Entry 8A61 (electron microscopy, 5.40 A resolution (low resolution: residue-level contacts below are approximate; hydrogen-bond / salt-bridge calls are withheld)); this record covers chains K and W of the 17 polymer chains in the assembly.

Chain K:
Protein: Anaphase-promoting complex subunit CDC16
From: Saccharomyces cerevisiae
UniProtKB: P09798 (CDC16_YEAST); residues 1-840 here = UniProt positions 1-840
Chain sequence (850 residues; row label = number of the first residue in the row):
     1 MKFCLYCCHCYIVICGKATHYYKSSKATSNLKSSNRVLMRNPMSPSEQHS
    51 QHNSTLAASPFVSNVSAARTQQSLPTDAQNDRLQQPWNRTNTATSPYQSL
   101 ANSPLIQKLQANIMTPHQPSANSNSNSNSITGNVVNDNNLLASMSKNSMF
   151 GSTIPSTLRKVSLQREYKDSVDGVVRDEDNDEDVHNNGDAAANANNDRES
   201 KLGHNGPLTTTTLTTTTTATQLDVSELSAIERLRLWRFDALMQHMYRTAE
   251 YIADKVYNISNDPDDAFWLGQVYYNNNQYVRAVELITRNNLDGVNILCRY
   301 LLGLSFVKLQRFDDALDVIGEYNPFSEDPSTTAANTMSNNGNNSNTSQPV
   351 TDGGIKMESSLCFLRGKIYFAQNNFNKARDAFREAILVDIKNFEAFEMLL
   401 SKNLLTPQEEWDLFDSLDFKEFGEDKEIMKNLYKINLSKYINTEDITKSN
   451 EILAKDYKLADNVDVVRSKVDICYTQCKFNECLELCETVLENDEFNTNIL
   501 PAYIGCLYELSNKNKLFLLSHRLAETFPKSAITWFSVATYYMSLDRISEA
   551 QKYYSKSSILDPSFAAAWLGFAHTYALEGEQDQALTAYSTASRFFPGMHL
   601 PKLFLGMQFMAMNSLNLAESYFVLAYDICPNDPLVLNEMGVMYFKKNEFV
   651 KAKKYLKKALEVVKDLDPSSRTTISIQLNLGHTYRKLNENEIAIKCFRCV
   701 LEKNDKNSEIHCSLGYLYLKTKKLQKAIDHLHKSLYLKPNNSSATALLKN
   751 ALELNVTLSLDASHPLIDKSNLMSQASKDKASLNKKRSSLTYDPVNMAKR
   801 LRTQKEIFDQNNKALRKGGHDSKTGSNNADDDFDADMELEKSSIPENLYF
Not modelled in the structure: 1-228, 327-351, 759-850
Cystine bridges: Cys482-Cys506
Sequence notes: expression tag (841-850)

Chain W:
Protein: Anaphase-promoting complex subunit CDC26
From: Saccharomyces cerevisiae
UniProtKB: P14724 (CDC26_YEAST); numbering as in UniProt (aligned over 1-124)
Chain sequence (124 residues; numbered 1 to 124; the number before each row is that of its first residue):
     1 MIRRAPTTLQLSHDDVTSLIDDLNEQKLKQQLNIEKTKYFQGKNGGSLHS
    51 NTDFQDTSQNIEDNNNDNDNDIDEDDDMSSYNDKAASVAHTRVLNSLHLS
   101 TDSNTAHETSNANDNHNPFYIREE
Not modelled in the structure: 31-124

How chain K and chain W interact:
Contacting residue pairs (63; chain K residue first):
  Tyr474(K) - Met1(W)
  Tyr474(K) - Arg3(W)
  Cys477(K) - Arg3(W)
  Gly505(K) - Met1(W)
  Phe535(K) - Ile2(W)
  Thr539(K) - Ile2(W)
  Tyr554(K) - Ile2(W)
  Leu569(K) - Met1(W)
  His573(K) - Ile2(W)
  His573(K) - Arg4(W)
  Ala576(K) - Arg4(W)
  Leu577(K) - Arg4(W)
  Leu600(K) - Met1(W)
  Phe604(K) - Met1(W)
  Phe604(K) - Ile2(W)
  Phe604(K) - Arg3(W)
  Phe604(K) - Arg4(W)
  Met607(K) - Arg4(W)
  Met610(K) - Thr7(W)
  Leu634(K) - Arg3(W)
  Leu634(K) - Arg4(W)
  Asn637(K) - Pro6(W)
  Asn637(K) - Thr7(W)
  Glu638(K) - Pro6(W)
  Glu638(K) - Thr7(W)
  Val641(K) - Thr7(W)
  Phe644(K) - Leu9(W)
  Arg671(K) - Ala5(W)
  Arg671(K) - Pro6(W)
  Ser675(K) - Pro6(W)
  Ser675(K) - Thr8(W)
  Leu678(K) - Thr8(W)
  Asn679(K) - Thr7(W)
  Asn679(K) - Thr8(W)
  Asn679(K) - Leu9(W)
  His682(K) - Leu9(W)
  His682(K) - Gln10(W)
  His682(K) - Leu11(W)
  Thr683(K) - Leu9(W)
  Arg685(K) - Gln10(W)
  Arg685(K) - Leu11(W)
  Arg685(K) - Ser12(W)
  Arg685(K) - Asp15(W)
  Lys686(K) - Ser12(W)
  Lys686(K) - Asp15(W)
  Glu709(K) - Leu11(W)
  Ser713(K) - Leu11(W)
  Tyr716(K) - Leu11(W)
  Tyr716(K) - Asp15(W)
  Tyr716(K) - Val16(W)
  Tyr716(K) - Leu19(W)
  Leu719(K) - Leu23(W)
  Lys720(K) - Leu19(W)
  Lys722(K) - Leu23(W)
  Ser742(K) - His13(W)
  Ser743(K) - His13(W)
  Leu747(K) - Val16(W)
  Leu747(K) - Ile20(W)
  Asn750(K) - Ile20(W)
  Asn750(K) - Leu23(W)
  Asn750(K) - Asn24(W)
  Asn750(K) - Lys27(W)
  Leu754(K) - Lys27(W)
Other interface residues (no listed pair), chain K (45 interface residues in all): Thr475, Phe479, Pro501, Tyr508, Ala566, Cys712, Glu753

Overview:
Chain K and chain W form an interface of 45 and 20 residues respectively.
Chain K is Anaphase-promoting complex subunit CDC16 and chain W is Anaphase-promoting complex subunit CDC26,
both from Saccharomyces cerevisiae; the structure, S. cerevisiae apo phosphorylated APC/C, was determined by
electron microscopy.
